PDB entry 2OT3 | X-ray diffraction, 2.10 A resolution | chains A and B

== Chain A ==
Molecule: Rab5 GDP/GTP exchange factor
Organism: Homo sapiens
UniProt: Q9UJ41 (RABX5_HUMAN); residue numbers follow UniProt; this construct covers 132-397
Chain sequence (274 residues; each row starts with the number of its first residue):
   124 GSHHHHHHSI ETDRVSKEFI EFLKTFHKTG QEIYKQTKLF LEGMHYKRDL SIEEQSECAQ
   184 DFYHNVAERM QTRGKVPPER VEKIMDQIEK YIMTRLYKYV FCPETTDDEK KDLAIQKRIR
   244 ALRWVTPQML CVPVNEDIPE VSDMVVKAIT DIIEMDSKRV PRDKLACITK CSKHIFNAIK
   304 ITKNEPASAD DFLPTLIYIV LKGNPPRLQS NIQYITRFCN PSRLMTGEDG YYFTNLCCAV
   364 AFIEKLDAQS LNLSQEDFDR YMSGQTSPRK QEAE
Not modelled in the structure: 124-138, 392-397
Differences from the reference sequence: cloning artifact (124-125); expression tag (126-131)
Swiss-Prot annotation at these positions:
  - modified residue: Ser132 (Phosphoserine), Lys151 (N6-acetyllysine), Lys170 (N6-acetyllysine), Ser373 (Phosphoserine), Ser377 (Phosphoserine), Ser390 (Phosphoserine)
  - mutagenesis: Asp313 (D313A: Strongly reduced activity), Pro317 (P317A: Strongly reduced activity), Tyr354 (Y354A: Strongly reduced activity), Thr357 (T357A: Strongly reduced activity)
What the authors report for this chain:
  - catalytic residues: Asp313 (proposed by the authors, not directly observed)

== Chain B ==
Molecule: Ras-related protein Rab-21
Organism: Homo sapiens
UniProt: Q9UL25 (RAB21_HUMAN); numbering as in UniProt (aligned over 16-183)
Chain sequence (170 residues; each row starts with the number of its first residue):
    14 GSRAYSFKVV LLGEGCVGKT SLVLRYCENK FNDKHITTLQ ASFLTKKLNI GGKRVNLAIW
    74 DTAGQERFHA LGPIYYRDSN GAILVYDITD EDSFQKVKNW VKELRKMLGN EICLCIVGNK
   134 IDLEKERHVS IQEAESYAES VGAKHYHTSA KQNKGIEELF LDLCKRMIET
Not modelled in the structure: 14-16, 41-49, 183
Differences from the reference sequence: cloning artifact (14-15)
Swiss-Prot annotation at these positions:
  - motif: Lys43 to Phe56 (Switch 1), Ala76 to Gly94 (Switch 2)
  - binding site (GTP): Gly28, Gly31, Lys32, Thr33, Ser34, Asn45, Asp46, His48, Thr50, Thr51, Gly77, Asn132, Lys133, Asp135, Ala163, Lys164
  - binding site (Mg(2+)): Thr33, Thr51, Asp74
  - mutagenesis: Thr33 (T33N: Defects in GTP-binding. Abolishes the interaction with VAMP8 in response to starvation. Abolishes the interaction with TMED10), Gln78 (Q78L: Defects in GTP hydrolysis. Does not affect the interaction with VAMP8 in response to starvation. Does not affect the interaction with TMED10)
What the authors report for this chain:
  - conformationally variable residues (loop rearrangement, order/disorder transition, side-chain flip): Gly26 to Thr33, Lys43 to Asp46
  - contacts within the chain: Glu27-Val30 (backbone contact), Gly28-Gly31 (backbone contact), Gly26-Lys32 (hydrogen bond), Lys32-Asp74, Gln53-Phe56 (hydrogen bond), Gln53-Ser55 (hydrogen bond)
  - specificity-determining residues: Gln53, Ser55
  - mutagenesis - Q53G (50-fold): decreased catalytic activity with Rab5 GDP/GTP exchange factor (chain A) (citing earlier work)

== Interface between chain A and chain B ==
Contacting residue pairs (66; chain A residue first):
  Leu253(A) with Arg80(B), hydrogen bond (backbone-side chain)
  Cys254(A) with Arg80(B)
  Phe299(A) with Leu52(B); Gln53(B); Ser55(B)
  Asn300(A) with Leu52(B)
  Lys303(A) with Thr50(B); Thr51(B), hydrogen bond (side chain-backbone); Leu52(B)
  Pro309(A) with Leu37(B), hydrophobic; Thr51(B); Leu52(B); Gln53(B); Ala54(B)
  Ala310(A) with Gln53(B); Ala54(B), hydrogen bond (backbone-backbone); Ser55(B), hydrogen bond (backbone-side chain)
  Ser311(A) with Thr33(B); Ser55(B), hydrogen bond (backbone-side chain); Asp74(B)
  Ala312(A) with Ser55(B), hydrogen bond (backbone-side chain); Asp74(B), hydrogen bond (backbone-side chain); Thr75(B); Ala76(B)
  Asp313(A) with Lys32(B), salt bridge; Ala76(B); Gly77(B), hydrogen bond (side chain-backbone); Gln78(B), hydrogen bond (backbone-side chain)
  Phe315(A) with Ser55(B)
  Leu316(A) with Ala76(B), hydrophobic; Phe81(B), hydrophobic; Leu84(B), hydrophobic; Tyr88(B)
  Pro317(A) with Arg80(B)
  Ile320(A) with Phe81(B), hydrophobic
  Leu347(A) with Trp73(B)
  Met348(A) with Lys21(B); Trp73(B); Asp91(B)
  Thr349(A) with Lys21(B); Phe56(B); Ala71(B); Trp73(B), hydrogen bond (backbone-side chain)
  Gly350(A) with Phe56(B)
  Glu351(A) with Phe56(B)
  Gly353(A) with Trp73(B)
  Tyr354(A) with Ser55(B), hydrogen bond (side chain-backbone); Phe56(B), hydrophobic; Trp73(B), hydrophobic; Asp74(B), hydrogen bond (side chain-backbone)
  Tyr355(A) with Gln53(B); Phe56(B)
  Thr357(A) with Trp73(B); Ile87(B); Tyr88(B)
  Asn358(A) with Tyr88(B), hydrogen bond
  Cys360(A) with Ile87(B), hydrophobic
  Cys361(A) with Leu84(B); Ile87(B), hydrophobic; Tyr88(B), hydrophobic
  Ala364(A) with Leu84(B), hydrophobic; Ile87(B), hydrophobic
  Phe365(A) with Arg80(B); Phe81(B), hydrophobic; Leu84(B)
  Ser373(A) with Arg80(B)
Other interface residues (no listed pair), chain A (30 interface residues in all): Lys296
Other interface residues (no listed pair), chain B (29 interface residues in all): Ser19, Phe20, Gly26, Glu27, Gly28
Interface features reported in the paper:
  - specific contacts: Leu253(A)-Arg80(B) (backbone contact), Phe299(A)-Gln53(B) (hydrophobic contact), Phe299(A)-Ser55(B) (hydrophobic contact), Ala310(A)-Ser55(B) (backbone contact), Ala312(A)-Asp74(B) (backbone contact), Asp313(A)-Lys32(B), Asp313(A)-Gly77(B), Phe315(A)-Ser55(B) (hydrophobic contact), Leu316(A)-Phe81(B) (hydrophobic contact), Pro317(A)-Phe81(B) (hydrophobic contact), Tyr354(A)-Asp74(B) (hydrogen bond), Phe365(A)-Phe81(B) (hydrophobic contact), Ala54(B)-Ala310(A) (backbone contact), Ser55(B)-Tyr354(A) (hydrophobic contact)
  - interface residues, chain A: Thr349(A), Glu351(A), Tyr354(A), Tyr355(A), Thr357(A), Cys361(A), Phe365(A)
  - interface residues, chain B: Thr51(B), Phe56(B), Trp73(B), Leu84(B), Ile87(B), Tyr88(B)

== In short ==
30 residues of chain A face 29 of chain B across their interface, with 13 hydrogen bonds and 1 salt bridge.
Polar contacts include Asp313(A)-Lys32(B), Leu253(A)-Arg80(B) and Lys303(A)-Thr51(B). The authors report
backbone contacts between Leu253(A) and Arg80(B), Ala310(A) and Ser55(B) and Ala312(A) and Asp74(B) among
others; hydrophobic contacts between Phe299(A) and Gln53(B), Phe299(A) and Ser55(B) and Phe315(A) and Ser55(B)
among others; contacts between Asp313(A) and Lys32(B) and Asp313(A) and Gly77(B). From the paper: the
catalytic residue Asp313(A); Q53G of chain B reduces catalytic activity with Rab5 GDP/GTP exchange factor
(chain A).
Chain A is Rab5 GDP/GTP exchange factor and chain B is Ras-related protein Rab-21, both from Homo sapiens; the
structure, Crystal structure of rabex-5 VPS9 domain in complex with nucleotide free RAB21, was determined by
X-ray diffraction.
